7SZO - chains E and F of the 5 polymer chains in the assembly; structure by X-ray diffraction, 2.80 A resolution.

== Chain E (and F) ==
Name: FimF protein
Organism: Escherichia coli
Notes: chain F of this document is another copy of the same molecule, construct and numbering; everything in this record applies to it too
UniProt: A0A1M0WRP3 (A0A1M0WRP3_ECOLX); residues 1-154 here correspond to UniProt positions 23-176 (UniProt number = residue number + 22)
Amino-acid sequence (154 residues; numbered 1 to 154; the number before each row is that of its first residue):
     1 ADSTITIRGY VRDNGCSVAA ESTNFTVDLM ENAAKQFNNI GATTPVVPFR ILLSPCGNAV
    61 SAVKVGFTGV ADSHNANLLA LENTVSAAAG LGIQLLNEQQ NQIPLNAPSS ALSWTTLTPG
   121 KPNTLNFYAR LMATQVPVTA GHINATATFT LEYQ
Disulfide bonds: Cys16-Cys56

== Chain E / chain F interface ==
Residue-residue contacts (64; chain E residue first):
  Ala1(E) - Thr23(F)
  Ala1(E) - Asn24(F)
  Asp2(E) - Asn24(F)
  Asp2(E) - Thr148(F)
  Ser3(E) - Thr23(F)  hydrogen bond (backbone-backbone)
  Ser3(E) - Asn24(F)
  Ser3(E) - Thr148(F)
  Ser3(E) - Phe149(F)  hydrogen bond (backbone-backbone)
  Thr4(E) - Thr23(F)
  Thr4(E) - Asn24(F)  hydrogen bond (backbone-side chain)
  Thr4(E) - Phe25(F)  hydrogen bond (backbone-backbone)
  Thr4(E) - Ala147(F)
  Ile5(E) - Phe25(F)  hydrophobic
  Ile5(E) - Val27(F)  hydrophobic
  Ile5(E) - Phe67(F)  hydrophobic
  Ile5(E) - Ala145(F)
  Ile5(E) - Thr146(F)
  Ile5(E) - Ala147(F)  hydrogen bond (backbone-backbone)
  Ile5(E) - Phe149(F)  hydrophobic
  Thr6(E) - Phe25(F)  hydrogen bond (backbone-backbone)
  Thr6(E) - Thr26(F)
  Thr6(E) - Val27(F)  hydrogen bond (backbone-backbone)
  Thr6(E) - Ala145(F)
  Thr6(E) - Thr146(F)
  Ile7(E) - Val27(F)
  Ile7(E) - Leu29(F)  hydrophobic
  Ile7(E) - Leu79(F)  hydrophobic
  Ile7(E) - Ile93(F)  hydrophobic
  Ile7(E) - Ile143(F)
  Ile7(E) - Asn144(F)
  Ile7(E) - Ala145(F)  hydrogen bond (backbone-backbone)
  Arg8(E) - Thr26(F)
  Arg8(E) - Val27(F)  hydrogen bond (backbone-backbone)
  Arg8(E) - Asp28(F)  salt bridge
  Arg8(E) - Leu29(F)  hydrogen bond (backbone-backbone)
  Arg8(E) - Met30(F)
  Arg8(E) - Ile143(F)
  Gly9(E) - Asp28(F)
  Gly9(E) - Met30(F)
  Gly9(E) - His142(F)
  Gly9(E) - Ile143(F)  hydrogen bond (backbone-backbone)
  Tyr10(E) - Met30(F)  hydrogen bond (backbone-backbone)
  Tyr10(E) - Glu31(F)
  Tyr10(E) - Asn32(F)  hydrogen bond (backbone-backbone)
  Tyr10(E) - Gly141(F)
  Tyr10(E) - His142(F)
  Tyr10(E) - Ile143(F)
  Val11(E) - Asn32(F)
  Val11(E) - Leu91(F)  hydrophobic
  Val11(E) - Leu131(F)  hydrophobic
  Val11(E) - Ala140(F)
  Val11(E) - Gly141(F)  hydrogen bond (backbone-backbone)
  Val11(E) - Ile143(F)  hydrophobic
  Arg12(E) - Glu31(F)
  Arg12(E) - Asn32(F)  hydrogen bond (backbone-backbone)
  Arg12(E) - Ala33(F)
  Arg12(E) - Ala34(F)  hydrogen bond (backbone-backbone)
  Asp13(E) - Ala34(F)
  Asn14(E) - Glu31(F)
  Asn14(E) - Ala33(F)
  Pro55(E) - Lys35(F)
  Cys56(E) - Lys35(F)  hydrogen bond (backbone-side chain)
  Asn58(E) - Lys35(F)
  Gly120(E) - Lys35(F)  hydrogen bond (backbone-side chain)
Also at the interface, not in a pair above, chain F (33 interface residues in all): Val18, Phe37, Phe49, Ala88, Val138

== Overview ==
The interface between chain E and chain F involves 18 residues on one side and 33 on the other; the contacts
include 18 hydrogen bonds and 1 salt bridge. Among the polar pairs are Arg8(E)-Asp28(F), Thr4(E)-Asn24(F) and
Cys56(E)-Lys35(F).
Both chains are FimF protein (Escherichia coli). Entry 7SZO (Structure of a bacterial fimbrial tip containing
FocH) was determined by X-ray diffraction.
